PDB entry 7P81 | X-ray diffraction, 2.79 A resolution | chains K and L of the 24 polymer chains in the assembly

[Chain K (and L)]
Molecule: ATP-dependent Clp protease proteolytic subunit
Organism: Bacillus subtilis (strain 168)
Notes: EC 3.4.21.92; chain L of this document is another copy of the same molecule, construct and numbering; everything in this record applies to it too
UniProt: P80244 (CLPP_BACSU); residues 1-191 here correspond to UniProt positions 2-192 (UniProt number = residue number + 1)
Sequence (199 residues; row label = number of the first residue in the row):
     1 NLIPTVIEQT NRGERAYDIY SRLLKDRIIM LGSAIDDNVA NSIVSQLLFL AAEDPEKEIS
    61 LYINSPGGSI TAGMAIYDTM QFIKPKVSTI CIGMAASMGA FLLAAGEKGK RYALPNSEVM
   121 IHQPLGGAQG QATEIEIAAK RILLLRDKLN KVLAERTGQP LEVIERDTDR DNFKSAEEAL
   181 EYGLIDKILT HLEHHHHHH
Disordered / not traced: 8-15, 125-135, 191-199 (chain L: 1, 9-14, 126-137, 191-199)
Construct notes: expression tag (192-199)
Curated features (UniProtKB/Swiss-Prot):
  - active site: Ser97 (Nucleophile), His122

[Chain K / chain L interface]
Contacting residue pairs (30; chain K residue first):
  Ala16(K) - Thr5(L)  hydrogen bond (backbone-side chain)
  Ser21(K) - Pro4(L)
  Ser21(K) - Thr5(L)  hydrogen bond
  Leu24(K) - Pro4(L)  hydrophobic
  Asp37(K) - Asn64(L)  hydrogen bond
  Asn38(K) - Tyr20(L)
  Val39(K) - Leu2(L)  hydrophobic
  Asn41(K) - Tyr20(L)
  Asn41(K) - Met30(L)
  Asn41(K) - Gly32(L)
  Asn41(K) - Asn64(L)
  Ser42(K) - Tyr20(L)  hydrogen bond (backbone-side chain)
  Ser45(K) - Ile19(L)
  Ser45(K) - Tyr20(L)
  Ser45(K) - Leu23(L)
  Gln46(K) - Pro4(L)
  Phe49(K) - Val6(L)  hydrophobic
  Thr71(K) - Gly93(L)
  Thr71(K) - Met94(L)
  Ala75(K) - Ile92(L)
  Asp78(K) - Pro115(L)
  Asp78(K) - Asn116(L)  hydrogen bond (side chain-backbone)
  Phe82(K) - Leu189(L)  hydrophobic
  Ile137(K) - Arg170(L)
  Ile137(K) - Asp171(L)
  Ile137(K) - Asn172(L)
  Ile137(K) - Phe173(L)  hydrophobic
  Arg141(K) - Glu118(L)  salt bridge
  Leu145(K) - Glu118(L)
  Lys148(K) - Asn116(L)
Also at the interface, not in a pair above, chain K (26 interface residues in all): Tyr17, Ser33, Leu48, Met74, Tyr77, Thr79, Glu136
Also at the interface, not in a pair above, chain L (25 interface residues in all): Ile7, Arg22, Tyr62, Leu114

[Summary]
26 residues of chain K face 25 of chain L across their interface, with 5 hydrogen bonds and 1 salt bridge.
Polar contacts include Arg141(K)-Glu118(L), Ala16(K)-Thr5(L) and Ser21(K)-Thr5(L). From UniProt: active-site
residues Ser97(K) and His122(K) on chain K.
Chain K and chain L are both ATP-dependent Clp protease proteolytic subunit (Bacillus subtilis (strain 168));
the structure, Crystal structure of ClpP from Bacillus subtilis in complex with ADEP2 (compact state), was
determined by X-ray diffraction together with 7FEP, 7FEQ, 7FER, 7FES and 7P80 from the same study.
